Entry 6XX9 (X-ray diffraction, 1.84 A resolution); this record covers chain A.

# Chain A
Name: Casein kinase II subunit alpha-1
Organism: Arabidopsis thaliana
Notes: EC 2.7.11.1
UniProtKB: Q08467 (CSK21_ARATH), isoform Q08467-3; residue numbers follow UniProt; this construct covers 1-333
Chain sequence (342 residues; each row starts with the number of its first residue; numbering starts at 0):
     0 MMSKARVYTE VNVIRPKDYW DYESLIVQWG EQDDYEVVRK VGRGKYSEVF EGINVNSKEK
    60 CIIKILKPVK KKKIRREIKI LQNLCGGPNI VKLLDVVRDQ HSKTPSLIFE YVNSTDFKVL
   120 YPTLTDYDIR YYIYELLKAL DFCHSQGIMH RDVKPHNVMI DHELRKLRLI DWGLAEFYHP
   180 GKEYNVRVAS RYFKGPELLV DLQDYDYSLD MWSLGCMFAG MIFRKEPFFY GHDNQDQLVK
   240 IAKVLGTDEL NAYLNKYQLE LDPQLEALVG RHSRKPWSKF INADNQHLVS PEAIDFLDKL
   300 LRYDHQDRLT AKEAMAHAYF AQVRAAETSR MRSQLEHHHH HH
Disordered / not traced: 100-102, 329-341
Construct notes: initiating methionine (0); expression tag (334-341)
Reported in the primary citation:
  - conformationally variable residues (order/disorder transition): Gly41 to Ser46, His100 to Lys102
  - catalytic residues: Asp151, Asn156, Asp170 (citing earlier work)

# In short
The paper reports catalytic residues Asp151, Asn156 and Asp170; conformational variability at Gly41 and
His100.
Chain A is Casein kinase II subunit alpha-1 (Arabidopsis thaliana); the structure, Arabidopsis thaliana Casein
Kinase 2 (CK2) alpha-1 crystal form III, was determined by X-ray diffraction (same publication as 6XX6, 6XX7
and 6XX8).
